Entry 1A07 (X-ray diffraction, 2.20 A resolution); this record covers chains A and C of the 4 polymer chains in the assembly.

Chain A:
Name: C-src tyrosine kinase
From: Homo sapiens
Notes: EC 2.7.1.112; fragment: sh2 domain
UniProtKB: P12931 (SRC_HUMAN); residues 144-249 here correspond to UniProt positions 143-248 (UniProt number = residue number - 1)
Sequence (107 residues; row label = number of the first residue in the row):
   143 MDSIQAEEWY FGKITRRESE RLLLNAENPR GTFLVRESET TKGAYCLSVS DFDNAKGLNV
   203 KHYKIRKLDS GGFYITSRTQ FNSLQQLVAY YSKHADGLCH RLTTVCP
Disordered / not traced: 143-144

Chain C:
Name: Ace-malonyl tyr-glu-(n, N-dipentyl amine)
Sequence (4 residues; each row starts with the number of its first residue):
   100 XYEX
Modified positions: ACE (acetyl group) at position 100; Tyr101 (o-phosphotyrosine; PTR); DIP (dipentylamine) at position 103

Interface between chain A and chain C:
Contacting residue pairs (12; chain A residue first):
  Arg158(A) with ACE_100(C), hydrogen bond (side chain-backbone); Tyr101(C)
  Cys188(A) with Tyr101(C)
  Lys203(A) with Glu102(C)
  His204(A) with ACE_100(C); Tyr101(C); Glu102(C), hydrogen bond (backbone-backbone)
  Tyr205(A) with Glu102(C); DIP_103(C)
  Lys206(A) with Tyr101(C)
  Thr218(A) with DIP_103(C)
  Gly239(A) with DIP_103(C)
Also at the interface, not in a pair above, chain A (10 interface residues in all): Ile217, Leu240

In short:
10 residues of chain A and 4 residues of chain C are in contact; the contacts include 2 hydrogen bonds. Among
the polar pairs are Arg158(A)-ACE_100(C) and His204(A)-Glu102(C).
Here chain A is C-src tyrosine kinase (Homo sapiens) and chain C is Ace-malonyl tyr-glu-(n, N-dipentyl amine).
Entry 1A07 (C-src (SH2 domain) complexed with ace-malonyl tyr-glu-(n,n-dipentyl amine)) was determined by
X-ray diffraction (same publication as 1A08, 1A09, 1A1A, 1A1B, 1A1C and 1A1E).
